Entry 8TX6 (X-ray diffraction, 1.56 A resolution); this record covers chain A.

Chain A:
Protein: Galactose oxidase
Organism: Fusarium graminearum
UniProt: P0CS93 (GAOA_GIBZA); residues 1-639 here correspond to UniProt positions 42-680 (UniProt number = residue number + 41)
Amino-acid sequence (653 residues; row label = number of the first residue in the row; numbering starts at 0):
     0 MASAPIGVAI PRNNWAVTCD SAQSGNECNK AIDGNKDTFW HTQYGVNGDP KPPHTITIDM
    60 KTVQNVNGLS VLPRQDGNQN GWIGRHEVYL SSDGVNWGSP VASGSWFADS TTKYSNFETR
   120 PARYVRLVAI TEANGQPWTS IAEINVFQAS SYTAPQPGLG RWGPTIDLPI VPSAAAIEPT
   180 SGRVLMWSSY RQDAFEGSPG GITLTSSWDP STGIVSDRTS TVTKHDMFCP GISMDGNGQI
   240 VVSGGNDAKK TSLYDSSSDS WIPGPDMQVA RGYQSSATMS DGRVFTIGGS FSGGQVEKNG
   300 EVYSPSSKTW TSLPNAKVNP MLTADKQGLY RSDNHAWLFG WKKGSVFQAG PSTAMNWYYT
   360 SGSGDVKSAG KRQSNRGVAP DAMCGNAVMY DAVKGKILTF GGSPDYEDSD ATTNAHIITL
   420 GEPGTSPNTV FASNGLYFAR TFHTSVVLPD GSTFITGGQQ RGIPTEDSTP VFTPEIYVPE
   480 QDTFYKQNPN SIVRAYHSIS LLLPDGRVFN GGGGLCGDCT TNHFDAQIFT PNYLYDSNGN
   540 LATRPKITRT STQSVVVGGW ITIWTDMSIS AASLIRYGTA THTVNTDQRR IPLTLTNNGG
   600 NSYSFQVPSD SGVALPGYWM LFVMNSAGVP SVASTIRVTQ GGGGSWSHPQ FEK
Not modelled in the structure: 0, 294, 640-652
Disulfides: C18-C27, C515-C518
Construct notes: initiating methionine (0); conflict V7 (Ser48 in P0CS93), P10 (Ser51 in P0CS93), Q42 (Phe83 in P0CS93), 23 further conflict positions vs the reference (P0CS93) not listed; expression tag (640-652)
Bound ions: Ca2+: K29, D32, N34, T37, A141, E142; Cu ion: Y272, H496, H581
UniProt features mapped onto this chain:
  - active site: Y495 (Proton acceptor)
  - binding site (Cu cation): Y272, Y495, H496, H581
  - cross-link: C228 to Y272 (3'-(S-cysteinyl)-tyrosine (Cys-Tyr))
From the paper describing this entry:
  - Cu ion coordination: Y272, H496, H581
  - contacts within the chain: C228-Y272
  - post-translational modification sites: Y272
  - catalytic residues: Y272 (citing earlier work)
  - mutagenesis - E195R, Q326R: increased catalytic activity

Overview:
K29, D32, N34, T37, A141 and E142 coordinate Ca2+. The Cu ion site is built by Y272, H496 and H581. UniProt
lists active-site residue Y495 and 4 Cu cation-binding residues. The paper reports the catalytic residue Y272;
E195R and Q326R increase catalytic activity.
Chain A is Galactose oxidase (Fusarium graminearum); the structure, Crystal structure of an engineered variant
of galactose oxidase, GOaseRd7BB, from Fusarium graminearum, was determined by X-ray diffraction together with
8TX5 from the same study.
